6X04 - chains A and I of the 12 polymer chains in the assembly; structure by X-ray diffraction, 2.68 A resolution.

== Chain A (and I) ==
Name: Nucleoporin NUP133
Source organism: Saccharomyces cerevisiae (strain ATCC 204508 / S288c)
Notes: chain I of this document is another copy of the same molecule, construct and numbering; everything in this record applies to it too
UniProt: P36161 (NU133_YEAST); residues 55-481 here = UniProt positions 55-481
Chain sequence (428 residues; numbered 54 to 481; the number before each row is that of its first residue):
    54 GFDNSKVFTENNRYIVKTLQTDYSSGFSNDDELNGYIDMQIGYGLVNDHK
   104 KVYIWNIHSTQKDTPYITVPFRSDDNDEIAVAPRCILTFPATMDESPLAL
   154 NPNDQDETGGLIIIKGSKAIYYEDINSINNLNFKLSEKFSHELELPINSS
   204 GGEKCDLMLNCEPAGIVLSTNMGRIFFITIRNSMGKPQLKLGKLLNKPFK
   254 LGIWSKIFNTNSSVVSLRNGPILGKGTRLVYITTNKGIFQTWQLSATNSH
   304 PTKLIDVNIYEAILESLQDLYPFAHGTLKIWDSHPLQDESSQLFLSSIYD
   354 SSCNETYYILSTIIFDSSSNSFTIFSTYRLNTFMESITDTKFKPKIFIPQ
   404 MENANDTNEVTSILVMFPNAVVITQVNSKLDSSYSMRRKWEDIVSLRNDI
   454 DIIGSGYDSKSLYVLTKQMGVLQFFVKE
Not modelled in the structure: 54-60, 80-83, 112-117, 125-135, 144-159, 186-189, 251-263 (chain I: 54-60, 73-75, 80-83, 111-118, 125-135, 145-159, 180-191, 251-263, 301, 405-412)
Sequence notes: expression tag (54)
From the paper describing this entry:
  - conformationally variable residues (order/disorder transition): Leu72 to Leu86, Pro143 to Glu160, Glu176 to Glu190, Met404 to Glu412

== Chain A / chain I interface ==
Pairs across the interface (8):
  Pro325(A) with Ser354(I); Ser355(I)
  Phe326(A) with Ser354(I)
  Ser354(A) with Pro325(I); Phe326(I); His328(I)
  Ser355(A) with Pro325(I); Phe326(I)
Interface residues without a listed pair, chain A (5 interface residues in all): His328
Interface residues without a listed pair, chain I (6 interface residues in all): Asp353

== Overview ==
Chain A and chain I form an interface of 5 and 6 residues respectively. From the paper: conformational
variability at Leu72(A), Pro143(A) and Glu176(A) among others.
Both chains are Nucleoporin NUP133 (Saccharomyces cerevisiae (strain ATCC 204508 / S288c)). Entry 6X04 (Nup133
(aa55-481) from S. cerevisiae bound by VHH-SAN5) was determined by X-ray diffraction (same publication as
6X02, 6X03 and 6X05).
